Entry 9E06 (electron microscopy, 3.10 A resolution); this record covers chains A and F of the 6 polymer chains in the assembly.

[Chain A]
Name: Sec-independent protein translocase protein TatC
From: Nitratifractor salsuginis
UniProtKB: E6X1G9 (E6X1G9_NITSE); numbering as in UniProt (aligned over 1-374)
Sequence (382 residues; each row starts with the number of its first residue):
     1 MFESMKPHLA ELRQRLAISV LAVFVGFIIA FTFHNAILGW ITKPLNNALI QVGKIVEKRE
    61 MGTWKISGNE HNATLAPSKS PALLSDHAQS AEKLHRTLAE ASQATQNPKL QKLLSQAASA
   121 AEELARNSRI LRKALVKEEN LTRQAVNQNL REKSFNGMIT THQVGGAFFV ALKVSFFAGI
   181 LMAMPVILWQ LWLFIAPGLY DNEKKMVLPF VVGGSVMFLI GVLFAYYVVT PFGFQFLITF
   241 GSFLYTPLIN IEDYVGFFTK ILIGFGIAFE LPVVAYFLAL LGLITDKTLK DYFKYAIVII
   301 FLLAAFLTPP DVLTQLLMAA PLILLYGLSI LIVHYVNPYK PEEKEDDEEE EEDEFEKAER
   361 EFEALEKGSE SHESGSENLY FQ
Unresolved in the structure: 1-3, 62-155, 337-382
Differences from the reference sequence: expression tag (375-382)

[Chain F]
Name: Sec-independent protein translocase protein TatB homolog
From: Nitratifractor salsuginis
UniProtKB: E6X1H0 (E6X1H0_NITSE); numbering as in UniProt (aligned over 1-185)
Sequence (193 residues; row label = number of the first residue in the row):
     1 MFGMGFSEIL VIALVAILFL GPDKLPEAMV QIAKFFNSVR KTINEAKSTF EEELHLKELK
    61 EEALSYRQSL SEVGSDISGF KNAISNHTDE LQEAIEIARS GMPTDRLNES VDDLLEEDEP
   121 TGETSQRPGV TEYKEMARKA LEEAENSAEA QTAETPSVED KGPESSPKES SRPAGFKHLD
   181 NEANAWSHPQ FEK
Unresolved in the structure: 43-193
Differences from the reference sequence: expression tag (186-193)

[How chain A and chain F interact]
Pairs across the interface (12):
  Lys6(A) - Pro26(F)
  Leu9(A) - Ile17(F)  hydrophobic
  Leu9(A) - Leu25(F)  hydrophobic
  Ala10(A) - Pro22(F)  hydrophobic
  Arg13(A) - Ile17(F)
  Arg13(A) - Leu18(F)  hydrogen bond (side chain-backbone)
  Arg13(A) - Phe19(F)  hydrogen bond (side chain-backbone)
  Arg13(A) - Gly21(F)
  Arg13(A) - Pro22(F)
  Leu16(A) - Leu14(F)  hydrophobic
  Ala17(A) - Leu18(F)  hydrophobic
  Val20(A) - Leu14(F)  hydrophobic
Other interface residues (no listed pair), chain A (8 interface residues in all): Leu12
Other interface residues (no listed pair), chain F (9 interface residues in all): Leu20

[In short]
8 residues of chain A and 9 residues of chain F are in contact; the contacts include 2 hydrogen bonds. Polar
pairs include Arg13(A)-Leu18(F) and Arg13(A)-Phe19(F).
Here chain A is Sec-independent protein translocase protein TatC and chain F is Sec-independent protein
translocase protein TatB homolog, both from Nitratifractor salsuginis. Entry 9E06 (Cryo-EM structure of a
TatBC complex from Nitratifractor salsuginis in nanodisc) was determined by electron microscopy.
